1W45 - chain A; structure by X-ray diffraction, 2.51 A resolution.

[Chain A]
Molecule: Annexin A8
From: Homo sapiens
UniProt: P13928 (ANX8_HUMAN); residue numbers follow UniProt; this construct covers 1-327
Chain sequence (327 residues; each row starts with the number of its first residue):
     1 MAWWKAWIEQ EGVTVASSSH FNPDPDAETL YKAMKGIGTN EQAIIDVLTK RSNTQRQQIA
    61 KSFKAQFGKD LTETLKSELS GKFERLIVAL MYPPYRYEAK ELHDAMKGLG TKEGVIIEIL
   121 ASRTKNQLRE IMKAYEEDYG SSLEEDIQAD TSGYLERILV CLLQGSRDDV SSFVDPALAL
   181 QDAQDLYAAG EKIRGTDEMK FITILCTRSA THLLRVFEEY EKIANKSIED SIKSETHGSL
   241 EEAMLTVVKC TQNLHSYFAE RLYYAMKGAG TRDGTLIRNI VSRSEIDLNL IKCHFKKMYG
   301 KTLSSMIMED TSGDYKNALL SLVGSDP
Not modelled in the structure: 1-7
Disulfide bonds: C161-C206
Sequence notes: engineered mutation A16 (Lys in P13928)
Swiss-Prot annotation at these positions:
  - binding site (Ca(2+)): M266, G268, G270, D310
  - natural variant: A177 (G177A: this construct carries the variant)

[Overview]
From UniProt: 4 Ca2+-binding residues.
Chain A is Annexin A8 (Homo sapiens); the structure, The 2.5 Angstroem structure of the K16A mutant of annexin
A8, which has an intact N-terminus, was determined by X-ray diffraction (same publication as 1W3W).
